1PXP - chain A; structure by X-ray diffraction, 2.30 A resolution.

Chain A:
Protein: Cell division protein kinase 2
Organism: Homo sapiens
Notes: EC 2.7.1.-
Reference sequence: P24941 (CDK2_HUMAN); residue numbers follow UniProt; this construct covers 1-298
Chain sequence (298 residues; each row starts with the number of its first residue):
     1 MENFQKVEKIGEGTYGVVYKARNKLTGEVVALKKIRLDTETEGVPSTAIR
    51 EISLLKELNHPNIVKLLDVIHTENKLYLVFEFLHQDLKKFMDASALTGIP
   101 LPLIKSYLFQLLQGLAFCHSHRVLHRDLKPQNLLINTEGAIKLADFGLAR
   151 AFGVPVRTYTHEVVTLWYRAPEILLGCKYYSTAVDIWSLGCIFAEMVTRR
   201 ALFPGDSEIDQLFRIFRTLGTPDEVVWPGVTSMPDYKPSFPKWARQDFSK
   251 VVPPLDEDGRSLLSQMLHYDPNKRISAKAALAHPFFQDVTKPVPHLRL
Not modelled in the structure: 37-40
Residues lining bound ligands: CK8 (N-[4-(2,4-dimethyl-thiazol-5-yl)-pyrimidin-2-yl]-n',n'-dimethyl-benzene-1,4-diamine): Ile10, Val18, Ala31, Lys33, Val64, Phe80, Glu81, Phe82, Leu83, His84, Gln85, Asp86, Lys89, Gln131, Leu134, Ala144, Asp145
Curated features (UniProtKB/Swiss-Prot):
  - active site: Asp127 (Proton acceptor)
  - binding site (ATP): Ile10 to Val18, Lys33, Glu81 to Leu83, Asp86, Lys129 to Asn132, Asp145
  - binding site (Mg(2+)): Asn132, Asp145
  - site (CDK7 binding): Lys9, Lys88, Lys89, Leu166
  - modified residue: Met1 (N-acetylmethionine), Lys6 (N6-acetyllysine), Thr14 (Phosphothreonine), Tyr15 (Phosphotyrosine), Tyr19 (Phosphotyrosine), Thr160 (Phosphothreonine)
  - natural variant: Pro45 (P45L: In a glioblastoma multiforme sample)
  - mutagenesis: Lys9 (K9F: Reduced phosphorylation by CAK), Thr14 (T14A: 2-fold increase in activity), Tyr15 (Y15F: 2-fold increase in activity), Lys88 to Lys89 (Reduced phosphorylation by CAK), Thr160 (T160A: Abolishes activity), Leu166 (L166R: Reduced phosphorylation by CAK and reduced kinase activity)

In short:
Ligands of chain A: compound CK8. From UniProt: active-site residue Asp127, 19 ATP-binding residues,
Mg2+-binding residues Asn132 and Asp145 and 7 mutagenesis sites.
Chain A is Cell division protein kinase 2 (Homo sapiens); the structure, HUMAN CYCLIN DEPENDENT KINASE 2
COMPLEXED WITH THE INHIBITOR
N-[4-(2,4-Dimethyl-thiazol-5-yl)-pyrimidin-2-yl]-N',N'-dimethyl-benzene-1,4-diamine, was determined by X-ray
diffraction (same publication as 1PXM, 1PXN and 1PXO).
